Entry 5KKD (X-ray diffraction, 2.13 A resolution); this record covers chains A and B.

[Chain A (and B)]
Molecule: Hemolysin
Source organism: Proteus mirabilis
Notes: chain B of this document is another copy of the same molecule, construct and numbering; everything in this record applies to it too
UniProt: P16466 (HLYA_PROMI); numbering as in UniProt (aligned over 30-265)
Chain sequence (242 residues; each row starts with the number of its first residue):
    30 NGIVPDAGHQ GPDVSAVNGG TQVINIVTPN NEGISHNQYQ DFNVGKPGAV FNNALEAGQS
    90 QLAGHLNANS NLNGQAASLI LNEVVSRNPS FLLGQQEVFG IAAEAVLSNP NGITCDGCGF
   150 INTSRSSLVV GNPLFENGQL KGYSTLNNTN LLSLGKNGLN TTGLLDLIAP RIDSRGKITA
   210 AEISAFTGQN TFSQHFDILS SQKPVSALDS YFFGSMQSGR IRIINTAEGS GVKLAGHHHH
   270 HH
Not modelled in the structure: 30, 235-271 (chain B: 235-271)
Differences from the reference sequence: engineered mutation A134 (Tyr in P16466); expression tag (266-271)
Disulfide bonds: C144-C147
What the authors report for this chain:
  - self-association interface (contacts with another copy of this molecule): R200 to F215, S230 to V234
  - mutagenesis - F241K: decreased stability (citing earlier work)

[Chain A / chain B interface]
Contacting residue pairs (42):
  I201(A) - T216(B)
  D202(A) - T216(B)
  S203(A) - A214(B)  hydrogen bond (side chain-backbone)
  S203(A) - F215(B)
  S203(A) - T216(B)  hydrogen bond (backbone-backbone)
  R204(A) - A214(B)  hydrogen bond (backbone-backbone)
  R204(A) - F215(B)
  R204(A) - N219(B)
  R204(A) - I227(B)
  R204(A) - S230(B)  hydrogen bond
  G205(A) - I212(B)
  G205(A) - S213(B)
  G205(A) - A214(B)  hydrogen bond (backbone-backbone)
  G205(A) - F215(B)
  K206(A) - E211(B)
  K206(A) - I212(B)
  K206(A) - S213(B)
  I207(A) - E211(B)
  I207(A) - I212(B)  hydrogen bond (backbone-backbone)
  T208(A) - E211(B)
  A209(A) - A209(B)
  A210(A) - T208(B)
  E211(A) - K206(B)
  E211(A) - I207(B)
  E211(A) - T208(B)
  I212(A) - G205(B)
  I212(A) - K206(B)
  I212(A) - I207(B)  hydrogen bond (backbone-backbone)
  I212(A) - I212(B)  hydrophobic
  S213(A) - G205(B)
  S213(A) - K206(B)
  A214(A) - S203(B)  hydrogen bond (backbone-side chain)
  A214(A) - R204(B)  hydrogen bond (backbone-backbone)
  A214(A) - G205(B)  hydrogen bond (backbone-backbone)
  F215(A) - S203(B)
  F215(A) - R204(B)
  F215(A) - G205(B)
  T216(A) - I201(B)
  T216(A) - D202(B)
  T216(A) - S203(B)  hydrogen bond (backbone-backbone)
  I227(A) - R204(B)
  S230(A) - R204(B)  hydrogen bond
Also at the interface, not in a pair above, chain A (20 interface residues in all): N219, K232

[Summary]
20 residues of chain A face 18 of chain B across their interface; the contacts include 12 hydrogen bonds.
Polar pairs include S203(A)-A214(B), R204(A)-S230(B) and S203(A)-T216(B). The paper reports that F241K of
chain A reduces stability; a self-association interface involving R200(A) and S230(A).
Both chains are Hemolysin (Proteus mirabilis). Entry 5KKD (Truncated hemolysin A Y134A from P. mirabilis at
2.1 Angstroms resolution crystallized in a high salt ...) was determined by X-ray diffraction together with
5KEH, 5KF3, 5SZ8 and 4W8Q from the same study.
